3CUE - chains C and E of the 6 polymer chains in the assembly; structure by X-ray diffraction, 3.70 A resolution.

Chain C:
Protein: Transport protein particle 18 kDa subunit
From: Saccharomyces cerevisiae
UniProtKB: Q03630 (BET5_YEAST); numbering as in UniProt (aligned over 1-159)
Amino-acid sequence (159 residues; each row starts with the number of its first residue):
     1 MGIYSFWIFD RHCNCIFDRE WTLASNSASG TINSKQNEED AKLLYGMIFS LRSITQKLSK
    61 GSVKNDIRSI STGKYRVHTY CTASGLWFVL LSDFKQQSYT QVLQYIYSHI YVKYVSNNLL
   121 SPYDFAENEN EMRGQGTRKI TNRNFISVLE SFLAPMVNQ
Disordered / not traced: 22-34, 157-159
What the authors report for this chain:
  - mutagenesis - G46W/S50K: abolished catalytic activity with GTP-binding protein YPT1
  - mutagenesis - G46W/S50K: abolished growth

Chain E:
Protein: Transport protein particle 22 kDa subunit
From: Saccharomyces cerevisiae
UniProtKB: P36149 (BET3_YEAST); numbering as in UniProt (aligned over 1-193)
Amino-acid sequence (193 residues; numbered 1 to 193; the number before each row is that of its first residue):
     1 MVSTTQSRSL KAMGEEIWKN KTEKINTELF TLTYGSIVAQ LCQDYERDFN KVNDHLYSMG
    61 YNIGCRLIED FLARTALPRC ENLVKTSEVL SKCAFKIFLN ITPNITNWSH NKDTFSLILD
   121 ENPLADFVEL PMDAMKSLWY SNILCGVLKG SLEMVQLDCD VWFVSDILRG DSQTEIKVKL
   181 NRILKDEIPI GED
Disordered / not traced: 1-5
Covalently attached groups: palmitic acid (PLM) linked to Cys80
What the authors report for this chain:
  - post-translational modification sites: Cys80
  - binding site for palmitic acid: Cys80
  - mutagenesis - E192A/D193A: decreased catalytic activity with GTP-binding protein YPT1

How chain C and chain E interact:
Residue-residue contacts (34):
  Arg11(C) with Met154(E), hydrogen bond
  Cys13(C) with Glu187(E), hydrogen bond (side chain-backbone); Ile188(E)
  Tyr45(C) with Ile188(E), hydrophobic
  Lys64(C) with Glu81(E)
  Tyr80(C) with Ala76(E)
  Ala83(C) with Leu72(E), hydrophobic; Leu77(E); Pro78(E); Arg79(E); Val155(E)
  Ser84(C) with Glu69(E), hydrogen bond; Met154(E); Val155(E)
  Leu86(C) with Glu69(E)
  Gln104(C) with Ala76(E)
  Tyr107(C) with Glu69(E), hydrogen bond (side chain-backbone); Leu72(E); Ala73(E), hydrophobic
  Ser108(C) with Ala73(E)
  Val112(C) with Glu69(E); Asp70(E); Ala73(E), hydrophobic
  Val115(C) with Arg66(E)
  Ser116(C) with Arg66(E); Glu69(E)
  Asn118(C) with Arg66(E), hydrogen bond (backbone-side chain)
  Leu119(C) with Arg66(E)
  Pro122(C) with Arg66(E)
  Tyr123(C) with Cys65(E); Arg66(E)
  Arg133(C) with Glu187(E); Ile188(E); Pro189(E)
Interface residues without a listed pair, chain C (26 interface residues in all): Phe49, Thr82, His109, Tyr111, Asn117, Ser121, Phe125
Interface residues without a listed pair, chain E (20 interface residues in all): Lys21, Ile63, Arg74, Glu153

In short:
Chain C and chain E form an interface of 26 and 20 residues respectively, with 5 hydrogen bonds. Polar
contacts include Arg11(C)-Met154(E), Cys13(C)-Glu187(E) and Ser84(C)-Glu69(E). Covalently linked palmitic
acid: at Cys80(E). The paper reports a binding site for palmitic acid at Cys80(E); G46W/S50K of chain C
abolish catalytic activity with GTP-binding protein YPT1.
Chain C is Transport protein particle 18 kDa subunit and chain E is Transport protein particle 22 kDa subunit,
both from Saccharomyces cerevisiae; the structure, Crystal structure of a TRAPP subassembly activating the Rab
Ypt1p, was determined by X-ray diffraction.
